PDB entry 7MK7 | X-ray diffraction, 2.43 A resolution | chain A

# Chain A
Molecule: ALK and LTK ligand 1, Maltodextrin-binding protein
Organism: Homo sapiens
UniProtKB: chimeric construct of Q6UXT8, A0A2Y0TBT9: residues 60-129 from Q6UXT8 (ALKL1_HUMAN) positions 60-129 (same numbers); residues 130-480 from A0A2Y0TBT9 positions 32-382 (UniProt number = residue number - 98)
Amino-acid sequence (421 residues; row label = number of the first residue in the row):
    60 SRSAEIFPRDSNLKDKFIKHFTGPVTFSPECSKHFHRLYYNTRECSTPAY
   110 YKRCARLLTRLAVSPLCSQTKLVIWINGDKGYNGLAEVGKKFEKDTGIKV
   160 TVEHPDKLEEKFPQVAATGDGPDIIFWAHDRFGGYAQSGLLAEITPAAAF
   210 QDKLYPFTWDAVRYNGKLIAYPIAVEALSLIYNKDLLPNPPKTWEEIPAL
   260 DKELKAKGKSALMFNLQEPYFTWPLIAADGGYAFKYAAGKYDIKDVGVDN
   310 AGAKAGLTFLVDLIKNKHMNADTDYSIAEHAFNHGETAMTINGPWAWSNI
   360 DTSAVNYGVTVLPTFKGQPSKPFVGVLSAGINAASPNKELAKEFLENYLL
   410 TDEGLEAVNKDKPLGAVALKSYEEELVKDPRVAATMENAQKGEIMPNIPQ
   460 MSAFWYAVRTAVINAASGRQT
Unresolved in the structure: 60-82, 288-311, 476-480
Construct notes: engineered mutation A206 (Asp108 in A0A2Y0TBT9), A207 (Lys109 in A0A2Y0TBT9), A296 (Glu198 in A0A2Y0TBT9), A297 (Asn199 in A0A2Y0TBT9), H339 (Ala241 in A0A2Y0TBT9), H343 (Lys245 in A0A2Y0TBT9), A363 (Lys265 in A0A2Y0TBT9), V436 (Ala338 in A0A2Y0TBT9), V441 (Ile343 in A0A2Y0TBT9)
Disulfides: C90-C126, C104-C113

# Summary
Chain A is ALK and LTK ligand 1, Maltodextrin-binding protein (Homo sapiens); the structure, Augmentor domain
of augmentor-beta, was determined by X-ray diffraction, deposited together with 7LIR, 7LRZ and 7LS0.
